8JPC - chains L and R of the 4 polymer chains in the assembly; structure by electron microscopy, 3.07 A resolution.

== Chain L ==
Molecule: NTS(8-13)
Sequence (6 residues; each row starts with the number of its first residue):
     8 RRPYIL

== Chain R ==
Molecule: Neurotensin receptor type 1
From: Homo sapiens
UniProtKB: P30989 (NTR1_HUMAN); residues 1-418 here = UniProt positions 1-418
Sequence (418 residues; row label = number of the first residue in the row):
     1 MRLNSSAPGTPGTPAADPFQRAQAGLEEALLAPGFGNASGNASERVLAAP
    51 SSELDVNTDIYSKVLVTAVYLALFVVGTVGNTVTAFTLARKKSLQSLQST
   101 VHYHLGSLALSDLLTLLLAMPVELYNFIWVHHPWAFGDAGCRGYYFLRDA
   151 CTYATALNVASLSVERYLAICHPFKAKTLMSRSRTKKFISAIWLASALLA
   201 VPMLFTMGEQNRSADGQHAGGLVCTPTIHTATVKVVIQVNTFMSFIFPMV
   251 VISVLNTIIANKLTVMVRQAAEQGQVCTVGGEHSTFSMAIEPGRVQALRH
   301 GVRVLRAVVIAFVVCWLPYHVRRLMFCYISDEQWTPFLYDFYHYFYMVTN
   351 ALFYVSSTINPILYNLVSANFRHIFLATLACLCPVWRRRRKRPAFSRKAD
   401 SVSSNHTLSSNATRETLY
Unresolved in the structure: 1-51, 89-99, 272-290, 379-418
Disulfides: Cys141-Cys224
Ligand contacts: SRW (2-[{2-(1-fluorocyclopropyl)-4-[4-(2-methoxyphenyl)piperidin-1-yl]quinazolin-6-yl}(methyl)amino]ethan-1-ol): Leu105, Leu108, Val159, Leu162, Ser163, Arg166, Ile170, Asn256, Ile259, Leu263, Val304, Leu305, Val308, Asn360, Tyr364, Val367, Ser368, Phe371

== Interface between chain L and chain R ==
Residue-residue contacts (26):
  Arg8(L) with Glu53(R), hydrogen bond (side chain-backbone); Glu332(R); Trp334(R); Tyr339(R)
  Arg9(L) with Phe326(R); Tyr339(R), hydrogen bond (backbone-side chain)
  Pro10(L) with Phe326(R); Trp334(R); Tyr339(R); Tyr342(R), hydrophobic
  Tyr11(L) with Glu53(R), hydrogen bond; His131(R); Val223(R), hydrophobic; Cys224(R); Thr225(R), hydrogen bond (backbone-side chain); Pro226(R); Tyr339(R)
  Ile12(L) with Phe127(R), hydrophobic; Tyr342(R), hydrogen bond (backbone-side chain); His343(R); Tyr346(R), hydrophobic
  Leu13(L) with Tyr145(R), hydrogen bond (backbone-side chain); Pro226(R), hydrophobic; Arg322(R), hydrogen bond (backbone-side chain); Phe326(R), hydrophobic; Tyr346(R), hydrogen bond (backbone-side chain)
Other interface residues (no listed pair), chain R (19 interface residues in all): Ser52, Leu54, Thr230

== Overview ==
6 residues of chain L face 19 of chain R across their interface, with 8 hydrogen bonds. Polar contacts include
Arg8(L)-Glu53(R), Arg9(L)-Tyr339(R) and Tyr11(L)-Glu53(R). Bound to chain R: compound SRW.
Here chain L is NTS(8-13) and chain R is Neurotensin receptor type 1 (Homo sapiens). Entry 8JPC (cryo-EM
structure of NTSR1-GRK2-Galpha(q) complexes 2) was determined by electron microscopy (same publication as
8JPB, 8JPD, 8JPE and 8JPF).
